Entry 3Q7B (X-ray diffraction, 2.00 A resolution); this record covers chain A.

# Chain A
Molecule: Nucleoprotein
From: Lassa virus
Notes: fragment: Lassa NPdel340
UniProt: P13699 (NCAP_LASSJ); residues 342-569 here = UniProt positions 342-569
Amino-acid sequence (243 residues; each row starts with the number of its first residue):
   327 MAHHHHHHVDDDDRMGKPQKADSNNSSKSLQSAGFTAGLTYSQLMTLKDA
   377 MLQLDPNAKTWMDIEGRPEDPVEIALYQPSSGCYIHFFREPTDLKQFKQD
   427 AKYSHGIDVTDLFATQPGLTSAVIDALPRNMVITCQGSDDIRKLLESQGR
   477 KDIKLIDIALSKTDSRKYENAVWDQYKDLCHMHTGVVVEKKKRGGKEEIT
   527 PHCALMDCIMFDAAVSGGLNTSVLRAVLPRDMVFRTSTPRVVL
Not modelled in the structure: 327-359, 546-548
Differences from the reference sequence: expression tag (327-341)
Bound ions: Zn2+: E399, C506, H509, C529
Curated features (UniProtKB/Swiss-Prot):
  - binding site (Mn(2+)): D389, E391, D533
  - binding site (Zn(2+)): E399, C506, H509, C529
  - site: D466 (Important for exonuclease activity)
  - mutagenesis: D389 (D389A: Loss of RNase activity), E391 (E391A: Loss of RNase activity), D466 (D466A: Loss of RNase activity)
Reported in the primary citation:
  - Zn2+ coordination: E399, C506, H509, C529
  - catalytic residues: D389, E391, D466, H528, D533
  - mutagenesis - R393A: unchanged catalytic activity
  - mutagenesis - K516A/K517A/K518A/R519A: decreased catalytic activity
  - mutagenesis - R393A: unchanged signaling in response to IRF-3 translocation

# Overview
E399, C506, H509 and C529 form the Zn2+ site. Curated annotation (UniProt) lists 3 Mn2+-binding residues, 4
Zn2+-binding residues and 3 mutagenesis sites. From the paper: catalytic residues D389, E391 and D466 among
others; K516A/K517A/K518A/R519A reduce catalytic activity.
Chain A is Nucleoprotein (Lassa virus); the structure, Exonuclease domain of Lassa virus nucleoprotein, was
determined by X-ray diffraction, deposited together with 3Q7C.
